3VQY - chain A; structure by X-ray diffraction, 2.40 A resolution.

== Chain A ==
Protein: Pyrrolysine--tRNA ligase
Organism: Methanosarcina mazei
Notes: EC 6.1.1.26; engineered mutation(s): E444G
Chain sequence (291 residues; each row starts with the number of its first residue):
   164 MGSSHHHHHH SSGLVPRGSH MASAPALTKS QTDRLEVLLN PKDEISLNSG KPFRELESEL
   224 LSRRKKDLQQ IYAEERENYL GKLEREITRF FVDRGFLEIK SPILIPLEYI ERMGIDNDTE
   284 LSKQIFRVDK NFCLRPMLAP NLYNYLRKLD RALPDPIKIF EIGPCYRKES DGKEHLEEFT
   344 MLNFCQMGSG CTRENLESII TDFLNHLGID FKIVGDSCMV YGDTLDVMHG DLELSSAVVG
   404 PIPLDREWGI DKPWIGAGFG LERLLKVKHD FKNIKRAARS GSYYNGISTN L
Unresolved in the structure: 164-187, 208-211, 379-384
Ion coordination: Mg2+: Glu396, Ser399 (together with AMP-PNP)
Residues lining bound ligands:
  - AMP-PNP (ANP; phosphoaminophosphonic acid-adenylate ester): Arg330, Glu332, Glu337, His338, Leu339, Phe342, Met344, Glu396, Leu397, Ser398, Ser399, Gly421, Phe422, Gly423, Arg426
  - LBY (N~6~-(tert-butoxycarbonyl)-L-lysine): Met276, Met300, Ala302, Tyr306, Met344, Asn346, Ser399, Ala400, Val401, Ile405, Trp417, Gly419, Ala420, Gly421

== Summary ==
Chain A binds AMP-PNP and compound LBY. Glu396 and Ser399 form the Mg2+ site.
Chain A is Pyrrolysine--tRNA ligase (Methanosarcina mazei); the structure, Crystal structure of the catalytic
domain of pyrrolysyl-tRNA synthetase in complex with BocLys and AMPPNP (form ..., was determined by X-ray
diffraction (same publication as 3VQV, 3VQW and 3VQX).
